PDB entry 8QQ1 | X-ray diffraction, 1.94 A resolution | chain C

== Chain C ==
Protein: Oxidoreductase
Organism: Streptococcus pneumoniae
Reference sequence: A0A4J2B4U9 (A0A4J2B4U9_STREE); residues 180-400 here correspond to UniProt positions 176-396 (UniProt number = residue number - 4)
Sequence (221 residues; numbered 180 to 400 plus 1 insertion-coded residue; 1 number in that range is skipped by the numbering (no residue carries it; nothing is unmodelled there); the number before each row is that of its first residue):
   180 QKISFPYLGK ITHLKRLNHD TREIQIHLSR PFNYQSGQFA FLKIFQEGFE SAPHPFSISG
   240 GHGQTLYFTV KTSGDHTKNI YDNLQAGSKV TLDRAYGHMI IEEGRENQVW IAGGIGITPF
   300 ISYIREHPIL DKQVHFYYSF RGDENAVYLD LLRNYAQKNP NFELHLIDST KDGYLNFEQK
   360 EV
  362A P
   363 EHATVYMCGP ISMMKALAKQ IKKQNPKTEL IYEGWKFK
Disordered / not traced: 180-182, 400
Sequence notes: engineered mutation Trp-397 (Phe393 in A0A4J2B4U9)
Small-molecule neighbours: FAD (flavin-adenine dinucleotide): Phe-218, Pro-232, His-233, Pro-234, Phe-235, Ser-236, Thr-248, Val-249, Lys-250, Ser-252, Gly-253, Asp-254, His-255, Thr-256, Ile-294, Thr-297, Glu-395, Trp-397, Lys-398
What the authors report for this chain:
  - mutagenesis - F399W: unchanged catalytic activity

== Summary ==
Ligands of chain C: flavin-adenine dinucleotide. The paper reports that F399W leaves catalytic activity
unchanged.
Chain C is Oxidoreductase (Streptococcus pneumoniae); the structure, SpNOX dehydrogenase domain, mutant F397W
in complex with Flavin adenine dinucleotide (FAD), was determined by X-ray diffraction (same publication as
8QQ5 and 8QQ7).
